Entry 3KP1 (X-ray diffraction, 2.01 A resolution); this record covers chains A and E of the 4 polymer chains in the assembly.

Chain A:
Molecule: D-ornithine aminomutase E component
Organism: Clostridium sticklandii
Reference sequence: Q8VPJ5 (Q8VPJ5_CLOST); numbering as in UniProt; present here: 1-219, 223-743
Sequence (763 residues; numbered 1 to 766; 3 numbers in that range are skipped by the numbering (no residue carries them; nothing is unmodelled there); the number before each row is that of its first residue):
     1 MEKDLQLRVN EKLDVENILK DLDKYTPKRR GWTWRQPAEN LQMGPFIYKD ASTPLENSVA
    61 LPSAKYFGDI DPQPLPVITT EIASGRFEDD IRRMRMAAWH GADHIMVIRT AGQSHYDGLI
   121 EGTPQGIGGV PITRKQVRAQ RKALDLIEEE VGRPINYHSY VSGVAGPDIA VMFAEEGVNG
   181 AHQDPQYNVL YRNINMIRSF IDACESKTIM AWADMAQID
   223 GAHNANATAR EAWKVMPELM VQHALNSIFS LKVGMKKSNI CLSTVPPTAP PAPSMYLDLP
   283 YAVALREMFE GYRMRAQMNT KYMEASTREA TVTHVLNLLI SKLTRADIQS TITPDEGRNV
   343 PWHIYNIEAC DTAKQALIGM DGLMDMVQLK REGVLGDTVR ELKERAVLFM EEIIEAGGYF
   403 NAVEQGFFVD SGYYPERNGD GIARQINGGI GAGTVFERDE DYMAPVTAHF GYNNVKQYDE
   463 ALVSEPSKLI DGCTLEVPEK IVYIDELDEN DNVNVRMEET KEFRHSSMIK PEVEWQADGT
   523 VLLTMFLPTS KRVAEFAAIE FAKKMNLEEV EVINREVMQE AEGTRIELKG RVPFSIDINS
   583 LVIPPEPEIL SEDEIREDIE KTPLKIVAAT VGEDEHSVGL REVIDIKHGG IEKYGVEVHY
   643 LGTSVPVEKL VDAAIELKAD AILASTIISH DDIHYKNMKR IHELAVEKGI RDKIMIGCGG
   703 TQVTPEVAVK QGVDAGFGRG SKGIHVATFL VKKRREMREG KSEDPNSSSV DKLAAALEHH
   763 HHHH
Disordered / not traced: 1-6, 507-508, 588-590, 741-766
Construct notes: expression tag (744-766)
Covalent attachments: pyridoxal phosphate (PLP) linked to Lys629
Bound ions: cobalamin Co: His618 (together with 5'-deoxyadenosine)
Small-molecule neighbours:
  - 5'-deoxyadenosine (5AD): Glu121, Pro124, Leu489, Asp490
  - cobalamin (B12), molecule 1: Ala111, His115, Tyr116, Ile120, Pro124, Gln125, Ile127, Asp490, Asp493
  - cobalamin (B12), molecule 2: Glu615, Asp616, Glu617, His618, Ser619, Val620, Gly621, Leu622, Glu624, Val625, Leu665, Ala666, Ser667, Ile669, Ile670, Ser671, His672, Gly699, Cys700, Gly701, Gly702, Thr703, Phe719, Gly720, Arg721, Gly722, Ser723, Val728
  - pyridoxal phosphate (PLP): Arg109, Thr110, Ala111, Gly112, Gln113, Ser114, Tyr160, Ser162, His182, Tyr187, Arg192, Gly223, His225, Asn226

Chain E:
Molecule: D-ornithine aminomutase S component
Organism: Clostridium sticklandii
Reference sequence: Q8VPJ6 (Q8VPJ6_CLOST); residue numbers follow UniProt; this construct covers 1-121
Sequence (121 residues; row label = number of the first residue in the row):
     1 MKRADDFQQR RAHLANLSDE ELQTRFWEMA EKIVDPLLDL GKKNTTPSIE RSVLLRMGFS
    61 SLEAKAIVDK TMDRGLMGKG AGHIVYKIAK EKNISVREAG LALSEGKYWD DAIQIFKGGV
   121 K
Disordered / not traced: 1-5, 115-121

Chain A / chain E interface:
Contacting residue pairs (146; chain A residue first):
  Asp117(A) - Arg51(E)  salt bridge
  Gly118(A) - Arg51(E)
  Leu119(A) - Ser61(E)
  Glu121(A) - Ser61(E)  hydrogen bond
  Val164(A) - Ser48(E)
  Ala165(A) - Arg51(E)
  Pro167(A) - Ser48(E)
  Pro167(A) - Ser52(E)
  Asp168(A) - Ser48(E)
  Asp168(A) - Arg51(E)  salt bridge
  Asp168(A) - Ser52(E)
  Val171(A) - Ser52(E)
  Val171(A) - Arg56(E)
  Arg198(A) - Thr46(E)
  Arg198(A) - Pro47(E)
  Arg198(A) - Ser48(E)
  Phe200(A) - Leu37(E)  hydrophobic
  Ile201(A) - Leu40(E)
  Ile201(A) - Gly41(E)
  Ile201(A) - Asn44(E)
  Ile201(A) - Thr46(E)
  Ile201(A) - Ile49(E)
  Asp202(A) - Thr46(E)  hydrogen bond
  Asp202(A) - Ser48(E)  hydrogen bond
  Asp202(A) - Ile49(E)
  Cys204(A) - Gly41(E)
  Glu205(A) - Arg56(E)  salt bridge
  Ile209(A) - Arg56(E)
  Met242(A) - Phe26(E)
  Ala246(A) - Phe26(E)  hydrophobic
  Ala246(A) - Trp27(E)
  Leu247(A) - Ile33(E)  hydrophobic
  Leu247(A) - Val34(E)
  Ile250(A) - Ala30(E)
  Ile250(A) - Val34(E)  hydrophobic
  Phe251(A) - Leu38(E)  hydrophobic
  Lys254(A) - Glu31(E)  salt bridge
  Lys254(A) - Asp35(E)  salt bridge
  Lys254(A) - Leu38(E)
  Val255(A) - Leu38(E)  hydrophobic
  Glu289(A) - Gln23(E)
  Met290(A) - Gln23(E)
  Met290(A) - Phe26(E)  hydrophobic
  Met290(A) - Trp27(E)  hydrogen bond (backbone-side chain)
  Phe291(A) - Phe26(E)  hydrophobic
  Phe291(A) - Trp27(E)  hydrophobic
  Tyr294(A) - Trp27(E)  hydrophobic
  Arg382(A) - Leu14(E)  hydrogen bond (side chain-backbone)
  Arg382(A) - Ala15(E)
  Arg382(A) - Leu17(E)  hydrogen bond (side chain-backbone)
  Arg382(A) - Ser18(E)
  Arg382(A) - Asp19(E)  salt bridge
  Arg382(A) - Leu22(E)
  Glu383(A) - Phe7(E)
  Lys385(A) - Leu22(E)
  Glu386(A) - Arg11(E)  salt bridge
  Glu386(A) - Leu14(E)
  Glu386(A) - Leu22(E)
  Arg387(A) - Phe7(E)
  Ala388(A) - Phe26(E)  hydrophobic
  Val389(A) - Leu14(E)  hydrophobic
  Val389(A) - Leu22(E)  hydrophobic
  Val389(A) - Arg25(E)
  Val389(A) - Phe26(E)  hydrophobic
  Val389(A) - Met29(E)
  Leu390(A) - Phe7(E)  hydrophobic
  Leu390(A) - Arg10(E)  hydrogen bond (backbone-side chain)
  Leu390(A) - His13(E)
  Leu390(A) - Leu14(E)  hydrophobic
  Met392(A) - Phe26(E)  hydrophobic
  Met392(A) - Met29(E)  hydrophobic
  Met392(A) - Ala30(E)  hydrophobic
  Met392(A) - Ile33(E)  hydrophobic
  Glu393(A) - His13(E)  salt bridge
  Glu393(A) - Leu14(E)
  Glu393(A) - Arg25(E)  salt bridge
  Glu393(A) - Met29(E)
  Glu394(A) - Arg10(E)  salt bridge
  Ile395(A) - Ile33(E)  hydrophobic
  Ile396(A) - Met29(E)  hydrophobic
  Ile396(A) - Lys32(E)
  Ile396(A) - Ile33(E)  hydrophobic
  Tyr401(A) - Ile33(E)  hydrophobic
  Phe402(A) - Leu37(E)  hydrophobic
  Phe402(A) - Leu40(E)  hydrophobic
  Tyr416(A) - Arg10(E)  hydrogen bond
  Pro417(A) - Phe7(E)
  Thr436(A) - Thr45(E)
  Thr436(A) - Thr46(E)
  Thr436(A) - Pro47(E)
  Val437(A) - Asn44(E)
  Val437(A) - Thr45(E)
  Phe438(A) - Asn44(E)
  Phe438(A) - Thr45(E)  hydrogen bond (backbone-backbone)
  Phe438(A) - Met77(E)  hydrophobic
  Glu439(A) - Lys43(E)
  Glu439(A) - Asn44(E)
  Glu439(A) - Gly78(E)
  Arg440(A) - Gly41(E)
  Arg440(A) - Lys42(E)  hydrogen bond (side chain-backbone)
  Arg440(A) - Lys43(E)  hydrogen bond (backbone-backbone)
  Arg440(A) - Asn44(E)  hydrogen bond (side chain-backbone)
  Arg440(A) - Gly78(E)
  Asp441(A) - Gly78(E)  hydrogen bond (backbone-backbone)
  Asp441(A) - Lys79(E)
  Asp443(A) - Lys79(E)
  Asp443(A) - His83(E)  hydrogen bond (backbone-side chain)
  Tyr444(A) - Glu50(E)  hydrogen bond
  Tyr444(A) - Gly78(E)
  Tyr444(A) - Lys79(E)
  Tyr444(A) - Gly80(E)
  Met445(A) - Lys79(E)  hydrogen bond (backbone-backbone)
  Met445(A) - His83(E)
  Met445(A) - Tyr86(E)  hydrophobic
  Ala446(A) - Val53(E)  hydrophobic
  Pro447(A) - Val53(E)
  Pro447(A) - Met57(E)  hydrophobic
  Val448(A) - Val53(E)
  Val448(A) - Arg56(E)
  Val448(A) - Met57(E)  hydrophobic
  Thr449(A) - Arg56(E)  hydrogen bond (backbone-side chain)
  Ala450(A) - Arg56(E)  hydrogen bond (backbone-side chain)
  His451(A) - Ile49(E)
  Phe452(A) - Leu38(E)
  Phe452(A) - Gly41(E)
  Phe452(A) - Lys42(E)
  Gly453(A) - Gly41(E)
  Gly453(A) - Lys42(E)
  Tyr454(A) - Lys42(E)  hydrogen bond (backbone-backbone)
  Gln459(A) - His83(E)
  Tyr460(A) - His83(E)  hydrogen bond
  Tyr460(A) - Tyr86(E)  hydrophobic
  Tyr460(A) - Lys90(E)
  Leu471(A) - Tyr86(E)
  Ile472(A) - Met57(E)  hydrophobic
  Ile472(A) - Tyr86(E)  hydrophobic
  Ile472(A) - Val96(E)  hydrophobic
  Cys475(A) - Arg56(E)
  Thr476(A) - Leu55(E)
  Thr476(A) - Arg56(E)  hydrogen bond (backbone-backbone)
  Thr476(A) - Gly58(E)
  Lys482(A) - Gly58(E)
  Val484(A) - Gly58(E)
  Val484(A) - Phe59(E)
  Val484(A) - Ser60(E)
  Ile486(A) - Ser60(E)
Other interface residues (no listed pair), chain A (75 interface residues in all): Glu175, Ser249, Leu477, Leu489
Other interface residues (no listed pair), chain E (58 interface residues in all): Leu62, Glu63, Met72, Gly82, Lys87, Arg97

Summary:
75 residues of chain A face 58 of chain E across their interface, with 21 hydrogen bonds and 10 salt bridges.
Among the polar pairs are Asp117(A)-Arg51(E), Asp168(A)-Arg51(E) and Glu205(A)-Arg56(E). Ligands of chain A:
cobalamin, 5'-deoxyadenosine and pyridoxal phosphate.
Here chain A is D-ornithine aminomutase E component and chain E is D-ornithine aminomutase S component, both
from Clostridium sticklandii. Entry 3KP1 (Crystal structure of ornithine 4,5 aminomutase (Resting State)) was
determined by X-ray diffraction, deposited together with 3KOW, 3KOX, 3KOY and 3KP0.
